PDB entry 1N13 | X-ray diffraction, 1.40 A resolution | chains B and E of the 6 polymer chains in the assembly

# Chain B
Molecule: Pyruvoyl-dependent arginine decarboxylase alpha chain
Source organism: Methanocaldococcus jannaschii
Notes: EC 4.1.1.19
UniProt: Q57764 (PDAD_METJA); aligned to UniProt positions 54-166 over residues 53-165 (the alignment contains insertions or deletions, so no single offset holds)
Sequence (113 residues; numbered 53 to 165; the number before each row is that of its first residue):
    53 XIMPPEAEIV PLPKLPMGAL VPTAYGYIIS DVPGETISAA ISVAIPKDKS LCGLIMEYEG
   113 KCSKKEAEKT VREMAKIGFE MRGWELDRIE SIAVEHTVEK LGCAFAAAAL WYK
Modified positions: PYR (pyruvic acid) at position 53
Ligand contacts: agmatine (AG2): PYR_53, Ile54, Leu106, Ile107, Met108, Glu109, Arg134
Reported in the primary citation:
  - catalytic residues: Glu109 (proposed by the authors, not directly observed)
  - binding site for agmatine: Glu109

# Chain E
Molecule: Pyruvoyl-dependent arginine decarboxylase beta chain
Source organism: Methanocaldococcus jannaschii
Notes: EC 4.1.1.19
UniProt: Q57764 (PDAD_METJA); residue numbers follow UniProt; this construct covers 1-52
Sequence (52 residues; numbered 1 to 52; the number before each row is that of its first residue):
     1 MNAEINPLHA YFKLPNTVSL VAGSSEGETP LNAFDGALLN AGIGNVNLIR IS
Unresolved in the structure: 1-2
Ligand contacts: agmatine (AG2): Leu31, Phe34, Asp35, Leu38, Gly44, Val46
UniProt features mapped onto this chain:
  - site: Ser52 (Cleavage (non-hydrolytic))
Reported in the primary citation:
  - binding site for agmatine: Leu31, Phe34, Asp35, Gly44, Val46, Ser52
  - catalytic residues: Ser52 (proposed by the authors, not directly observed)

# Interface between chain B and chain E
Contacting residue pairs (8):
  Met69(B) - Leu14(E)
  Gly70(B) - Leu14(E)
  Ala71(B) - Leu14(E)
  Leu72(B) - Pro7(E)  hydrophobic
  Tyr77(B) - Ser52(E)  hydrogen bond
  Trp163(B) - Tyr11(E)  hydrophobic
  Tyr164(B) - Leu8(E)
  Tyr164(B) - Tyr11(E)  hydrophobic
Also at the interface, not in a pair above, chain B (8 interface residues in all): Pro68
Also at the interface, not in a pair above, chain E (7 interface residues in all): Pro15, Ile51

# Summary
The interface between chain B and chain E involves 8 residues on one side and 7 on the other, with 1 hydrogen
bond. The hydrogen-bonded pair is Tyr77(B)-Ser52(E). Ligands of chain B: agmatine. Chain E binds agmatine.
From the paper: catalytic residues Glu109(B) and Ser52(E); a binding site for agmatine at Glu109(B) and
Leu31(E) among others.
Here chain B is Pyruvoyl-dependent arginine decarboxylase alpha chain and chain E is Pyruvoyl-dependent
arginine decarboxylase beta chain, both from Methanocaldococcus jannaschii. Entry 1N13 (The Crystal Structure
of Pyruvoyl-dependent Arginine Decarboxylase from Methanococcus jannashii) was determined by X-ray
diffraction, deposited together with 1MT1 and 1N2M.
